PDB entry 8CEP | electron microscopy, 2.04 A resolution | chains A and R of the 19 polymer chains in the assembly

[Chain A]
Molecule: 16S rRNA
From: Escherichia coli BW25113
Sequence (1540 nucleotides; each row starts with the number of its first residue):
     1 AAAUUGAAGAGUUUGAUCAUGGCUCAGAUUGAACGCUGGCGGCAGGCCUA
    51 ACACAUGCAAGUCGAACGGUAACAGGAAGAAGCUUGCUUCUUUGCUGACG
   101 AGUGGCGGACGGGUGAGUAAUGUCUGGGAAACUGCCUGAUGGAGGGGGAU
   151 AACUACUGGAAACGGUAGCUAAUACCGCAUAACGUCGCAAGACCAAAGAG
   201 GGGGACCUUCGGGCCUCUUGCCAUCGGAUGUGCCCAGAUGGGAUUAGCUA
   251 GUAGGUGGGGUAACGGCUCACCUAGGCGACGAUCCCUAGCUGGUCUGAGA
   301 GGAUGACCAGCCACACUGGAACUGAGACACGGUCCAGACUCCUACGGGAG
   351 GCAGCAGUGGGGAAUAUUGCACAAUGGGCGCAAGCCUGAUGCAGCCAUGC
   401 CGCGUGUAUGAAGAAGCCCUUCGGGUUGUAAAGUACUUUCAGCGGGGAGG
   451 AAGGGAGUAAAGUUAAUACCUUUGCUCAUUGACGUUACCCGCAGAAGAAG
   501 CACCGGCUAACUCCGUGCCAGCAGCCXCGGUAAUACGGAGGGUGCAAGCG
   551 UUAAUCGGAAUUACUGGGCGUAAAGCGCACGCAGGCGGUUUGUUAAGUCA
   601 GAUGUGAAAUCCCCGGGCUCAACCUGGGAACUGCAUCUGAUACUGGCAAG
   651 CUUGAGUCUCGUAGAGGGGGGUAGAAUUCCAGGUGUAGCGGUGAAAUGCG
   701 UAGAGAUCUGGAGGAAUACCGGUGGCGAAGGCGGCCCCCUGGACGAAGAC
   751 UGACGCUCAGGUGCGAAAGCGUGGGGAGCAAACAGGAUUAGAUACCCUGG
   801 UAGUCCACGCCGUAAACGAUGUCGACUUGGAGGUUGUGCCCUUGAGGCGU
   851 GGCUUCCGGAGCUAACGCGUUAAGUCGACCGCCUGGGGAGUACGGCCGCA
   901 AGGUUAAAACUCAAAUGAAUUGACGGGGGCCCGCACAAGCGGUGGAGCAU
   951 GUGGUUUAAUUCGAUGXAACGCGAAGAACCUUACCUGGUCUUGACAUCCA
  1001 CGGAAGUUUUCAGAGAUGAGAAUGUGCCUUCGGGAACCGUGAGACAGGUG
  1051 CUGCAUGGCUGUCGUCAGCUCGUGUUGUGAAAUGUUGGGUUAAGUCCCGC
  1101 AACGAGCGCAACCCUUAUCCUUUGUUGCCAGCGGUCCGGCCGGGAACUCA
  1151 AAGGAGACUGCCAGUGAUAAACUGGAGGAAGGUGGGGAUGACGUCAAGUC
  1201 AUCAUGGCCCUUACGACCAGGGCUACACACGUGCUACAAUGGCGCAUACA
  1251 AAGAGAAGCGACCUCGCGAGAGCAAGCGGACCUCAUAAAGUGCGUCGUAG
  1301 UCCGGAUUGGAGUCUGCAACUCGACUCCAUGAAGUCGGAAUCGCUAGUAA
  1351 UCGUGGAUCAGAAUGCCACGGUGAAUACGUUCCCGGGCCUUGUACACACC
  1401 GCCCGUXACACCAUGGGAGUGGGUUGCAAAAGAAGUAGGUAGCUUAACCU
  1451 UCGGGAGGGCGCUUACCACUUUGUGAUUCAUGACUGGGGUGAAGUCGUAA
  1501 CAAGGUAACCGUAGGGGAACCUGCGGUUGGAUCACCUCCU
Disordered / not traced: 79-92, 205-213, 841-845, 930-1389, 1535-1540
Modified / non-standard residues: PSU (pseudouridine-5'-monophosphate) at position 516, G7M (N7-methyl-guanosine-5'-monophosphate) at position 527, 2MG (2N-methylguanosine-5'-monophosphate) at position 966, 5MC (5-methylcytidine-5'-monophosphate) at position 967, 2MG (2N-methylguanosine-5'-monophosphate) at position 1207, 4OC (4n,o2'-methylcytidine-5'-monophosphate) at position 1402, 5MC (5-methylcytidine-5'-monophosphate) at position 1407, UR3 (3-methyluridine-5'-monophoshate) at position 1498, 2MG (2N-methylguanosine-5'-monophosphate) at position 1516, MA6 (6N-dimethyladenosine-5'-monophoshate) at position 1518, MA6 (6N-dimethyladenosine-5'-monophoshate) at position 1519
Metal / ion sites: K+ site 1: U5 (shared with 5 residues of chain D); K+ site 2: G11, U12, G21, G22; Mg2+ site 1 near G21 (its only coordinating residue here); Mg2+ site 2: C48, G115; Mg2+ site 3: A59, U387; K+ site 3: G61, U62, G104, G105; Mg2+ site 4 near G100 (its only coordinating residue here); K+ site 4: G107, G324, G326; K+ site 5: G107, G108, G326; Mg2+ site 5: A109, G331; K+ site 6: A109, C110, G111; Mg2+ site 6 near G111 (its only coordinating residue here); 18 more K+ sites not listed; 32 more Mg2+ sites not listed
Ligand contacts: kasugamycin (KSG; (1S,2R,3S,4R,5S,6S)-2,3,4,5,6-pentahydroxycyclohexyl 2-amino-4-{[carboxy(imino)methyl]amino}-2,3,4,6-tetradeoxy-alpha-D-arabino-hexopyranoside): G791, A792, A794, C795, G926, UR3_1498, A1499, G1504, G1505, U1506

[Chain R]
Molecule: Small ribosomal subunit protein bS18
From: Escherichia coli BW25113
UniProt: P0A7T7 (RS18_ECOLI); numbering as in UniProt (aligned over 1-75)
Amino-acid sequence (75 residues; row label = number of the first residue in the row):
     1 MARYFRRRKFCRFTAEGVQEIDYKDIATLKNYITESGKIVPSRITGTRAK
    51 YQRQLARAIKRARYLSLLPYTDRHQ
Disordered / not traced: 1-10, 75
Curated features (UniProtKB/Swiss-Prot):
  - modified residue: Ala2 (N-acetylalanine)

[Interface between chain A and chain R]
Pairs across the interface (37; chain A residue first):
  A663(A) with Lys50(R), sugar contact; Arg53(R), hydrogen bond to the phosphate
  G664(A) with Arg53(R), salt bridge to the phosphate; Arg57(R), salt bridge to the phosphate
  A665(A) with Arg57(R), salt bridge to the phosphate
  U672(A) with Tyr64(R), sugar contact
  A673(A) with Tyr64(R), sugar contact; Tyr70(R), hydrogen bond to the sugar
  G674(A) with Tyr70(R), sugar contact; His74(R), hydrogen bond to the phosphate
  A675(A) with His74(R), salt bridge to the phosphate
  A718(A) with Lys38(R), base contact; Arg63(R), base contact; Tyr70(R), hydrogen bond to the base
  C719(A) with Lys38(R), sugar contact; Ile39(R), hydrogen bond to the sugar; Lys60(R), base contact; Arg63(R), hydrogen bond to the base
  C720(A) with Ile39(R), sugar contact; Pro41(R), phosphate contact; Gln52(R), hydrogen bond to the sugar; Ala56(R), sugar contact; Lys60(R), hydrogen bond to the base
  G721(A) with Pro41(R), phosphate contact; Ser42(R), hydrogen bond to the phosphate; Gln52(R), phosphate contact; Lys60(R), base contact
  G734(A) with Lys60(R), sugar contact
  C735(A) with Lys60(R), sugar contact; Arg61(R), phosphate contact
  C736(A) with Arg61(R), salt bridge to the phosphate
  U834(A) with Ala49(R), phosphate contact
  U835(A) with Ala49(R), phosphate contact; Lys50(R), hydrogen bond to the phosphate; Arg53(R), salt bridge to the phosphate
  G836(A) with Lys50(R), salt bridge to the phosphate
  G846(A) with Arg48(R), salt bridge to the phosphate
Interface residues without a listed pair, chain A (19 interface residues in all): A676
Interface residues without a listed pair, chain R (22 interface residues in all): Gly37, Val40, Arg43, Thr71, Arg73

[Overview]
19 residues of chain A and 22 residues of chain R are in contact, with 10 hydrogen bonds and 8 salt bridges.
Polar contacts include A718(A)-Tyr70(R), C719(A)-Arg63(R) and C720(A)-Lys60(R). Chain A binds kasugamycin.
G11(A), U12(A), G21(A) and G22(A) coordinate K+ site 2.
Here chain A is 16S rRNA and chain R is Small ribosomal subunit protein bS18, both from Escherichia coli
BW25113. Entry 8CEP (Kasugamycin bound to the 30S body) was determined by electron microscopy together with
8CA7, 8CAI, 8CF1, 8CF8, 8CGI, 8CGJ, 8CGR and 8CGU from the same study.
